PDB entry 8JAX | electron microscopy, 3.27 A resolution | chains A and C of the 24 polymer chains in the assembly

[Chain A (and C)]
Name: Bacterioferritin
From: Streptomyces coelicolor
Notes: EC 1.16.3.1; chain C of this document is another copy of the same molecule, construct and numbering; everything in this record applies to it too
Reference sequence: Q9S2N0 (BFR_STRCO); residues 1-162 here = UniProt positions 1-162
Chain sequence (162 residues; row label = number of the first residue in the row):
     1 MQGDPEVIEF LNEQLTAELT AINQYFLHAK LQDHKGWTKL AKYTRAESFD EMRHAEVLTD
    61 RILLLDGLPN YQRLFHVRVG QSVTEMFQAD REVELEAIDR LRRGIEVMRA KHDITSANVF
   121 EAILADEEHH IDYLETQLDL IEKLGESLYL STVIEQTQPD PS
Bound ions: Fe2+: Glu18, Glu51, Glu94, Glu127
Ligand contacts: heme (HEM): Leu19, Asn23, Phe26, Arg45, Phe49, Met52, Ala55, Glu56
Curated features (UniProtKB/Swiss-Prot):
  - binding site (Fe cation): Glu18, Glu51, His54, Glu94, Glu127, His130
  - binding site (heme b): Met52
What the authors report for this chain:
  - mutagenesis - K42A: decreased binding to Fe ion

[How chain A and chain C interact]
Pairs across the interface (21; chain A residue first):
  His34(A) with Asp132(C); Thr136(C)
  Lys35(A) with Thr136(C), hydrogen bond (backbone-side chain)
  Trp37(A) with Leu140(C)
  Ser147(A) with Leu144(C); Leu148(C)
  Leu150(A) with Leu144(C), hydrophobic
  Ser151(A) with Thr152(C)
  Ile154(A) with Leu140(C), hydrophobic; Leu144(C), hydrophobic
  Gln156(A) with Lys39(C), hydrogen bond
  Thr157(A) with Thr152(C); Glu155(C); Gln156(C); Thr157(C)
  Gln158(A) with Lys39(C); Lys42(C); Pro159(C)
  Ser162(A) with Asp160(C); Pro161(C); Ser162(C)
Interface residues without a listed pair, chain A (14 interface residues in all): Glu146, Leu148, Pro161
Interface residues without a listed pair, chain C (18 interface residues in all): Lys143, Val153, Gln158

[Summary]
14 residues of chain A face 18 of chain C across their interface; the contacts include 2 hydrogen bonds. Polar
pairs include Lys35(A)-Thr136(C) and Gln156(A)-Lys39(C). Chain A binds heme. Curated annotation (UniProt)
lists 6 Fe cation-binding residues and heme b-binding residue Met52(A) on chain A. From the paper: K42A of
chain A reduces binding to Fe ion.
Both chains are Bacterioferritin (Streptomyces coelicolor). Entry 8JAX (Cryo-EM structure of Holo form of
ScBfr with O symmetry) was determined by electron microscopy (same publication as 8JB0, 7Y6F, 7Y6G, 7Y6P and
5XX9).
